PDB entry 7AHI | electron microscopy, 3.30 A resolution | chains 4K and 4Q of the 153 polymer chains in the assembly

== Chain 4K (and 4Q) ==
Name: Protein PrgI
Organism: Salmonella enterica subsp. enterica serovar Typhimurium str. LT2
Notes: chain 4Q of this document is another copy of the same molecule, construct and numbering; everything in this record applies to it too
UniProtKB: P41784 (PRGI_SALTY); residues 1-80 here = UniProt positions 1-80
Sequence (80 residues; numbered 1 to 80; the number before each row is that of its first residue):
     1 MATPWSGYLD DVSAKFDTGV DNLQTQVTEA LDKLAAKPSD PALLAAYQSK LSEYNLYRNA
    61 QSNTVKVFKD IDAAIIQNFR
Unresolved in the structure: 1-3

== How chain 4K and chain 4Q interact ==
Pairs across the interface - 28 pairs, chain 4K then chain 4Q:
  G19(4K) with W5(4Q), hydrogen bond (backbone-side chain)
  V20(4K) with W5(4Q)
  D21(4K) with W5(4Q)
  N22(4K) with W5(4Q)
  L23(4K) with W5(4Q), hydrophobic
  Q26(4K) with P4(4Q); W5(4Q), hydrogen bond (side chain-backbone)
  P41(4K) with R58(4Q), hydrogen bond (backbone-side chain)
  A42(4K) with R58(4Q)
  Q48(4K) with S62(4Q), hydrogen bond (side chain-backbone); V65(4Q); K66(4Q)
  K50(4K) with W5(4Q); D10(4Q), salt bridge
  S52(4K) with L9(4Q); K69(4Q)
  E53(4K) with W5(4Q); G7(4Q); Y8(4Q), hydrogen bond (side chain-backbone); L9(4Q), hydrogen bond (side chain-backbone)
  L56(4K) with K69(4Q); D72(4Q); A73(4Q); I76(4Q), hydrophobic
  N59(4K) with I76(4Q)
  A60(4K) with I76(4Q)
  N63(4K) with I76(4Q); R80(4Q)
Also at the interface, not in a pair above, chain 4K (21 interface residues in all): A45, S49, N55, T64, V67
Also at the interface, not in a pair above, chain 4Q (18 interface residues in all): Y54, Q61, F79

== In short ==
21 residues of chain 4K face 18 of chain 4Q across their interface; the contacts include 6 hydrogen bonds and
1 salt bridge. Among the polar pairs are K50(4K)-D10(4Q), G19(4K)-W5(4Q) and Q26(4K)-W5(4Q).
Both chains are Protein PrgI (Salmonella enterica subsp. enterica serovar Typhimurium str. LT2). Entry 7AHI
(Substrate-engaged type 3 secretion system needle complex from Salmonella enterica typhimurium - SpaR state 2)
was determined by electron microscopy (same publication as 7AGX and 7AH9).
